PDB entry 6IY3 | electron microscopy, 3.67 A resolution | chains E and J of the 11 polymer chains in the assembly

== Chain E ==
Name: Histone H3
Organism: Xenopus laevis
UniProt: A0A310TTQ1 (A0A310TTQ1_XENLA); residues 36-135 here correspond to UniProt positions 37-136 (UniProt number = residue number + 1)
Sequence (100 residues; numbered 36 to 135; the number before each row is that of its first residue):
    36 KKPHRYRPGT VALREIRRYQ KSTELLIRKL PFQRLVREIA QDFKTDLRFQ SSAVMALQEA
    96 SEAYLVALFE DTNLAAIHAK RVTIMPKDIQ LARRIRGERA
Unresolved in the structure: 36
Differences from the reference sequence: conflict Ala110 (Cys111 in A0A310TTQ1)

== Chain J ==
Molecule: 147-nt DNA strand
Sequence (147 nucleotides; each row starts with the number of its first residue):
     1 ATCTGCAACA GTCCTAACAT TCACCTCTTG TGTGTTTGTG TCTGTTCGCC ATCCCGTCTC
    61 CGCTCGTCAC TTATCCTTCA CTTTCCAGAG GGTCCCCCCG CAGACCCCGG CGACCCTCAG
   121 GTCGGCCGAC TGCGGCACAG TTTTGAT

== Interface between chain E and chain J ==
Residue-residue contacts - 19 pairs, chain E then chain J:
  His39(E) with DC6(J), sugar contact
  Arg40(E) with DT83(J), hydrogen bond to the base; DT84(J), hydrogen bond to the sugar
  Tyr41(E) with DA7(J), sugar contact; DT84(J), phosphate contact
  Pro43(E) with DT83(J), phosphate contact
  Gly44(E) with DT83(J), hydrogen bond to the phosphate
  Val46(E) with DT83(J), phosphate contact
  Ala47(E) with DT83(J), phosphate contact
  Arg49(E) with DA7(J), sugar contact
  Lys56(E) with DC9(J), salt bridge to the phosphate
  Arg63(E) with DG91(J), hydrogen bond to the phosphate; DG92(J), salt bridge to the phosphate
  Lys64(E) with DG92(J), phosphate contact
  Leu65(E) with DG92(J), hydrogen bond to the phosphate
  Pro66(E) with DG91(J), phosphate contact
  Arg69(E) with DG91(J), salt bridge to the phosphate
  Arg83(E) with DC101(J), sugar contact; DA102(J), salt bridge to the phosphate
Other interface residues (no listed pair), chain E (16 interface residues in all): Thr45
Other interface residues (no listed pair), chain J (13 interface residues in all): DG5, DA8, DT82, DG100

== In short ==
Chain E and chain J form an interface of 16 and 13 residues respectively; the contacts include 5 hydrogen
bonds and 4 salt bridges. Polar pairs include Arg40(E)-DT83(J), Arg40(E)-DT84(J) and Gly44(E)-DT83(J).
Here chain E is Histone H3 (Xenopus laevis) and chain J is a 147-nt DNA strand. Entry 6IY3 (Structure of
Snf2-MMTV-A nucleosome complex at shl-2 in ADP state) was determined by electron microscopy together with
5Z3U, 5Z3V, 5Z3L, 5Z3O and 6IY2 from the same study.
